7G98 - chains A and B; structure by X-ray diffraction, 2.88 A resolution.

# Chain A
Molecule: Transforming protein RhoA
Source organism: Homo sapiens
Notes: EC 3.6.5.2
UniProtKB: P61586 (RHOA_HUMAN); numbering as in UniProt (aligned over 1-184)
Amino-acid sequence (185 residues; numbered 0 to 184; the number before each row is that of its first residue; numbering starts at 0):
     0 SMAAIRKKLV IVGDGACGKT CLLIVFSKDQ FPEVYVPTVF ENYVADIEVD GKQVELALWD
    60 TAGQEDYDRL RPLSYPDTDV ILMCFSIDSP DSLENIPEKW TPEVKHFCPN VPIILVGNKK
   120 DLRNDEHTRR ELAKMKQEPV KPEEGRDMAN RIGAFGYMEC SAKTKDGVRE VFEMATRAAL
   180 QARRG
Unresolved in the structure: 0-2, 181-184
Construct notes: expression tag (0)
Curated features (UniProtKB/Swiss-Prot):
  - region: Ala-61 to Asp-78 (Switch II region)
  - motif: Tyr-34 to Tyr-42 (Effector region)
  - binding site (GTP): Gly-12 to Thr-19, Phe-30 to Thr-37, Asp-59 to Gln-63, Asn-117 to Asp-120, Ser-160 to Lys-162
  - modified residue: Tyr-34 (Microbial infection: O-AMP-tyrosine), Thr-37 (Microbial infection: O-AMP-threonine), Asn-41 (Microbial infection: ADP-ribosylasparagine), Gln-63 (5-glutamyl serotonin)
  - glycosylation: Tyr-34 (Microbial infection: O-linked (GlcNAc) tyrosine), Thr-37 (Microbial infection: O-alpha-linked (GlcNAc) threonine)
  - cross-link: Lys-135 (Glycyl lysine isopeptide (Lys-Gly) (interchain with G-Cter in ubiquitin))
  - natural variant: Glu-47 (E47K: In EDFAOB), Pro-71 (P71S: In EDFAOB)
  - mutagenesis: Gly-14 (G14V: Increased Rho protein signal transduction. Constitutively active), Thr-19 (T19N: Decreased Rho protein signal transduction. Decreased substrate adhesion-dependent cell spreading. Decreased stress fibers assembly. Decreased cytoplasmic microtubule organization), Tyr-34 (Y34A: Abolishes interaction with DGKQ; Y34F: Abolishes AMPylation by Haemophilus IbpA), Thr-37 (T37A: Abolished monoglucosylation by C.difficile toxin TcdA. Abolished O-GlcNAcylation by C.novyi toxin TcdA), Gln-63 (Q63L: Causes constitutive activation), Lys-135 (K135R: Reduced FBXL19-mediated ubiquitination and subsequent degradation)

# Chain B
Molecule: Rho guanine nucleotide exchange factor 2
Source organism: Homo sapiens
UniProtKB: Q92974 (ARHG2_HUMAN); residues 206-448 here = UniProt positions 206-448
Amino-acid sequence (245 residues; numbered 204 to 448; the number before each row is that of its first residue):
   204 SMEMDEKDFA ADSWSLAVDS SFLQQHKKEV MKQQDVIYEL IQTELHHVRT LKIMTRLFRT
   264 GMLEELHLEP GVVQGLFPCV DELSDIHTRF LSQLLERRRQ ALCPGSTRNF VIHRLGDLLI
   324 SQFSGPSAEQ MCKTYSEFCS RHSKALKLYK ELYARDKRFQ QFIRKVTRPA VLKRHGVQEC
   384 ILLVTQRITK YPLLISRILQ HSHGIEEERQ DLTTALGLVK ELLSNVDEGI YQLEKGARLQ
   444 EIYNR
Unresolved in the structure: 438-448
Construct notes: expression tag (204-205)
Curated features (UniProtKB/Swiss-Prot):
  - modified residue: Lys-353 (N6-acetyllysine)
  - mutagenesis: Tyr-394 (Y394A: Reduces phosphorylation level, normal microtubule localization and activity)
Covalent attachments: 1,3-dimethylimidazolidine (ZDL) linked to Cys-282
Residues lining bound ligands: 1,3-dimethylimidazolidine (ZDL): Glu-285, Lys-336, Thr-337, Glu-340, Arg-344

# Interface between chain A and chain B
Residue-residue contacts - 64 pairs, chain A then chain B:
  Arg-5(A) / Lys-376(B)  hydrogen bond (side chain-backbone)
  Arg-5(A) / Glu-382(B)  salt bridge
  Lys-7(A) / Leu-385(B)
  Val-33(A) / Ser-216(B)
  Val-33(A) / Ser-218(B)
  Tyr-34(A) / Asp-215(B)
  Tyr-34(A) / Ser-216(B)
  Tyr-34(A) / Asp-238(B)
  Tyr-34(A) / Val-239(B)
  Tyr-34(A) / Glu-242(B)  hydrogen bond
  Tyr-34(A) / Arg-400(B)  hydrogen bond
  Val-35(A) / Arg-400(B)  hydrogen bond (backbone-side chain)
  Pro-36(A) / Glu-242(B)
  Pro-36(A) / Arg-400(B)
  Thr-37(A) / Val-239(B)
  Thr-37(A) / Glu-242(B)  hydrogen bond
  Thr-37(A) / Leu-396(B)
  Thr-37(A) / Leu-397(B)
  Thr-37(A) / Arg-400(B)  hydrogen bond
  Val-38(A) / Glu-242(B)  hydrogen bond (backbone-side chain)
  Val-38(A) / Lys-393(B)
  Val-38(A) / Leu-397(B)  hydrophobic
  Phe-39(A) / Lys-393(B)
  Glu-40(A) / His-249(B)  salt bridge
  Glu-40(A) / Arg-377(B)  salt bridge
  Glu-40(A) / Gln-389(B)
  Asn-41(A) / Arg-377(B)  hydrogen bond (side chain-backbone)
  Asn-41(A) / Glu-382(B)
  Asn-41(A) / Leu-386(B)
  Tyr-42(A) / Arg-377(B)
  Val-43(A) / Lys-376(B)
  Val-43(A) / Arg-377(B)
  Asp-45(A) / Lys-376(B)  salt bridge
  Glu-54(A) / Lys-376(B)
  Trp-58(A) / Glu-382(B)
  Trp-58(A) / Leu-385(B)  hydrophobic
  Trp-58(A) / Leu-386(B)  hydrophobic
  Trp-58(A) / Gln-389(B)
  Asp-59(A) / Gln-389(B)  hydrogen bond (backbone-side chain)
  Ala-61(A) / Lys-393(B)
  Ala-61(A) / Leu-396(B)
  Gly-62(A) / Thr-392(B)
  Gly-62(A) / Leu-396(B)
  Gln-63(A) / Gln-389(B)
  Gln-63(A) / Thr-392(B)
  Tyr-66(A) / Thr-392(B)
  Tyr-66(A) / Leu-426(B)
  Tyr-66(A) / Asp-430(B)
  Asp-67(A) / Asp-430(B)
  Arg-68(A) / Asp-430(B)  hydrogen bond (backbone-side chain)
  Arg-68(A) / Glu-431(B)  hydrogen bond (side chain-backbone)
  Arg-68(A) / Ile-433(B)
  Arg-68(A) / Gln-435(B)
  Leu-69(A) / Cys-342(B)  hydrophobic
  Leu-69(A) / Asp-430(B)  hydrogen bond (backbone-side chain)
  Leu-69(A) / Ile-433(B)  hydrophobic
  Leu-72(A) / Cys-342(B)
  Leu-72(A) / His-345(B)  hydrogen bond (backbone-side chain)
  Leu-72(A) / Leu-385(B)
  Leu-72(A) / Gln-435(B)
  Ser-73(A) / Leu-385(B)
  Ser-73(A) / Gln-389(B)  hydrogen bond
  Asp-76(A) / Lys-353(B)  salt bridge
  Asp-76(A) / Gln-381(B)  hydrogen bond
Interface residues without a listed pair, chain A (29 interface residues in all): Lys-27, Pro-75
Interface residues without a listed pair, chain B (32 interface residues in all): Thr-246, Leu-349, Thr-388, Lys-423, Ser-427

# In short
29 residues of chain A and 32 residues of chain B are in contact, with 15 hydrogen bonds and 5 salt bridges.
Polar pairs include Arg-5(A)/Glu-382(B), Glu-40(A)/His-249(B) and Glu-40(A)/Arg-377(B). Covalently linked
1,3-dimethylimidazolidine: at Cys-282(B).
Here chain A is Transforming protein RhoA and chain B is Rho guanine nucleotide exchange factor 2, both from
Homo sapiens. Entry 7G98 (ARHGEF2 PanDDA analysis group deposition -- ARHGEF2 and RhoA in complex with
Z4605084898) was determined by X-ray diffraction.
